Entry 8PS0 (electron microscopy, 3.37 A resolution); this record covers chains A and B.

# Chain A (and B)
Name: Na(+)/H(+) antiporter NhaA
Source organism: Escherichia coli
Notes: chain B of this document is another copy of the same molecule, construct and numbering; everything in this record applies to it too
UniProtKB: Q53YW7 (Q53YW7_ECOLX); residue numbers follow UniProt; this construct covers 1-388
Chain sequence (396 residues; row label = number of the first residue in the row):
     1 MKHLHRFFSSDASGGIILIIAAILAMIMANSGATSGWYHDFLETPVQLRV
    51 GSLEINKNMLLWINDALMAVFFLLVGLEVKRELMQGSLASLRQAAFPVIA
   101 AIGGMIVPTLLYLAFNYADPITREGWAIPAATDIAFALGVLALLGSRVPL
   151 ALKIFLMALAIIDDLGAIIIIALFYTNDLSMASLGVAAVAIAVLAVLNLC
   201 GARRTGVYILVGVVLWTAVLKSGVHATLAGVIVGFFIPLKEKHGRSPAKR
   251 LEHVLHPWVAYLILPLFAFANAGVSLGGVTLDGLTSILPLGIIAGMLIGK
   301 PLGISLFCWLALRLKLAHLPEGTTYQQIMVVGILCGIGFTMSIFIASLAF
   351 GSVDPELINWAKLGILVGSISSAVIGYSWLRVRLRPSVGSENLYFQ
Unresolved in the structure: 1-10, 383-396
Construct notes: conflict Thr-109 (Ala in Q53YW7), Gly-277 (Gln in Q53YW7), Met-296 (Leu in Q53YW7); expression tag (389-396)
Reported in the primary citation:
  - binding site for cardiolipin: Leu-197, Arg-204, Thr-205, Val-207, Leu-210, Trp-258, Leu-262
  - self-association interface (contacts with another copy of this molecule); pairs are residue here / residue on that copy: Trp-258/Arg-204 (hydrogen bond)

# How chain A and chain B interact
Residue-residue contacts (19):
  Thr-44(A) / Val-50(B)
  Pro-45(A) / Val-50(B)
  Pro-45(A) / Gly-51(B)
  Val-46(A) / Arg-49(B)
  Val-46(A) / Val-50(B)  hydrophobic
  Gln-47(A) / Gln-47(B)
  Gln-47(A) / Leu-48(B)
  Gln-47(A) / Arg-49(B)  hydrogen bond (backbone-backbone)
  Leu-48(A) / Gln-47(B)
  Arg-49(A) / Pro-45(B)
  Arg-49(A) / Val-46(B)
  Arg-49(A) / Gln-47(B)  hydrogen bond (backbone-backbone)
  Val-50(A) / Pro-45(B)
  Val-50(A) / Val-46(B)  hydrophobic
  Gly-51(A) / Pro-45(B)
  Arg-204(A) / Trp-258(B)
  Gly-206(A) / Trp-258(B)
  Trp-258(A) / Arg-204(B)
  Trp-258(A) / Gly-206(B)
Other interface residues (no listed pair), chain A (14 interface residues in all): Val-207, Leu-210, Leu-262
Other interface residues (no listed pair), chain B (15 interface residues in all): Thr-44, Val-207, Leu-210, Val-254, Leu-262

# In short
Chain A and chain B form an interface of 14 and 15 residues respectively, with 2 hydrogen bonds. Its one
hydrogen bond, Gln-47(A)/Arg-49(B), is backbone to backbone. The paper reports a binding site for cardiolipin
at Leu-197(A), Arg-204(A) and Thr-205(A) among others; a self-association interface involving Trp-258(A).
Both chains are Na(+)/H(+) antiporter NhaA (Escherichia coli). Entry 8PS0 (Cryo-EM structure of Sodium proton
exchanger NhaA with bound cardiolipin) was determined by electron microscopy together with 8PXB and 8PVR from
the same study.
